PDB entry 7XK7 | electron microscopy, 2.90 A resolution | chains C and F of the 6 polymer chains in the assembly

Chain C:
Protein: Na(+)-translocating NADH-quinone reductase subunit C
From: Vibrio cholerae O395
Notes: EC 7.2.1.1
UniProt: A5F5Y7 (NQRC_VIBC3); numbering as in UniProt (aligned over 1-257)
Amino-acid sequence (257 residues; each row starts with the number of its first residue):
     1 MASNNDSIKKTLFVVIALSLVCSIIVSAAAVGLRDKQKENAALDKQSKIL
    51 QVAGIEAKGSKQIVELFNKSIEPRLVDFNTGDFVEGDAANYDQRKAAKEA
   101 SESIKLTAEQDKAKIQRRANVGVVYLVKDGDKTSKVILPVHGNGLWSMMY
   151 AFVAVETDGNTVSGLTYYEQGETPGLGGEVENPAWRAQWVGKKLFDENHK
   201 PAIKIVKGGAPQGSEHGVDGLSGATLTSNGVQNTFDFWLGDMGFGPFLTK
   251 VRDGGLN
Unresolved in the structure: 1-5, 257
Covalently attached groups: flavin mononucleotide (FMN) linked to Thr225
Ligand contacts:
  - Ca2+ (CA): Gln93, Ala97, Arg118, Ala119, His141, Trp238
  - FMN (flavin mononucleotide): Leu145, Trp146, Glu172, Thr173, Leu176, Gly177, Lys207, Gly223, Ala224, Leu226, Thr227
UniProt features mapped onto this chain:
  - modified residue: Thr225 (FMN phosphoryl threonine)

Chain F:
Protein: Na(+)-translocating NADH-quinone reductase subunit F
From: Vibrio cholerae O395
Notes: EC 7.2.1.1
UniProt: A5F5Y4 (NQRF_VIBC3); numbering as in UniProt (aligned over 1-408)
Amino-acid sequence (414 residues; each row starts with the number of its first residue):
     1 MSTIIFGVVMFTLIILALVLVILFAKSKLVPTGDITISINGDPEKAIVTQ
    51 PGGKLLTALAGAGVFVSSACGGGGSCGQCRVKIKSGGGDILPTELDHISK
   101 GEAREGERLACQVAVKADMDLELPEEIFGVKKWECTVISNDNKATFIKEL
   151 KLAIPDGESVPFRAGGYIQIEAPAHHVKYADFDVPEKYRGDWDKFNLFRY
   201 ESKVDEPIIRAYSMANYPEEFGIIMLNVRIATPPPNNPNVPPGQMSSYIW
   251 SLKAGDKCTISGPFGEFFAKDTDAEMVFIGGGAGMAPMRSHIFDQLKRLK
   301 SKRKMSYWYGARSKREMFYVEDFDGLAAENDNFVWHCALSDPQPEDNWTG
   351 YTGFIHNVLYENYLKDHEAPEDCEYYMCGPPMMNAAVINMLKNLGVEEEN
   401 ILLDDFGGHHHHHH
Unresolved in the structure: 409-414
Differences from the reference sequence: expression tag (409-414)
Metal / ion sites: 2Fe-2S cluster Fe: Ser75, Gly77
Ligand contacts:
  - FAD (flavin-adenine dinucleotide): Tyr167, Arg210, Ala211, Tyr212, Ser213, Asn227, Val228, Arg229, Ala231, Thr232, Pro233, Pro234, Val240, Pro241, Pro242, Gly243, Gln244, Met245, Ser246, Ser247, Ala283, Ala286, Phe406, Gly407
  - 2Fe-2S cluster (FES): Ala69, Cys70, Gly72, Gly73, Gly74, Ser75, Cys76, Gly77, Cys79, Leu109, Cys111, Gln112
UniProt features mapped onto this chain:
  - binding site ([2Fe-2S] cluster): Cys70, Cys76, Cys79, Cys111

Interface between chain C and chain F:
Residue-residue contacts (10):
  Ser19(C) - Phe11(F)
  Ser19(C) - Thr12(F)
  Ser19(C) - Ile15(F)
  Leu20(C) - Thr12(F)
  Ser23(C) - Val8(F)
  Ser23(C) - Phe11(F)
  Ser23(C) - Thr12(F)
  Ser27(C) - Ile4(F)
  Ser27(C) - Val8(F)
  Val31(C) - Thr3(F)
Also at the interface, not in a pair above, chain C (12 interface residues in all): Leu12, Val15, Ile16, Cys22, Ile24, Ala28, Arg34
Also at the interface, not in a pair above, chain F (9 interface residues in all): Leu16, Val19, Leu20

In short:
Chain C and chain F form an interface of 12 and 9 residues respectively. Bound to chain C: Ca2+. Bound to
chain F: 2Fe-2S cluster and flavin-adenine dinucleotide. Flavin mononucleotide is covalently linked to
Thr225(C). UniProt lists 4 [2Fe-2S] cluster-binding residues on chain F.
Chain C is Na(+)-translocating NADH-quinone reductase subunit C and chain F is Na(+)-translocating
NADH-quinone reductase subunit F, both from Vibrio cholerae O395; the structure, Cryo-EM structure of
Na+-pumping NADH-ubiquinone oxidoreductase from Vibrio cholerae, with korormicin, was determined by electron
microscopy (same publication as 7XK3, 7XK4, 7XK5 and 7XK6).
